7JG1 - chains C and J of the 5 polymer chains in the assembly; structure by electron microscopy, 3.30 A resolution.

== Chain C ==
Name: Igh protein
Source organism: Mus musculus
UniProt: Q99M22 (Q99M22_MOUSE); residues 113-467 here correspond to UniProt positions 125-479 (UniProt number = residue number + 12)
Chain sequence (355 residues; each row starts with the number of its first residue):
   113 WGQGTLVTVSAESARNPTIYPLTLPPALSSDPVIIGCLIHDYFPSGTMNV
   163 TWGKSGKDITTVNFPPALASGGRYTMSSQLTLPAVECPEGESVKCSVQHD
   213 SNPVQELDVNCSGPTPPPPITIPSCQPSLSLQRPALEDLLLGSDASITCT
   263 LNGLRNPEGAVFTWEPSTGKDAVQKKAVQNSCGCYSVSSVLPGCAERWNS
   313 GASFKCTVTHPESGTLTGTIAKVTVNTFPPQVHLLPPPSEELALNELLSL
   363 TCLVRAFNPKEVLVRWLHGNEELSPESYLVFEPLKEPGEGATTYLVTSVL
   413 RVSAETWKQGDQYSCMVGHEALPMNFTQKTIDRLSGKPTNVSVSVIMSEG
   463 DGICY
Not modelled in the structure: 113-236
Disulfide bonds: Cys237-Cys296, Cys261-Cys318, Cys364-Cys427

== Chain J ==
Name: Immunoglobulin J chain
Source organism: Mus musculus
UniProt: P01592 (IGJ_MOUSE); residues 1-137 here correspond to UniProt positions 23-159 (UniProt number = residue number + 22)
Chain sequence (137 residues; row label = number of the first residue in the row):
     1 DDEATILADNKCMCTRVTSRIIPSTEDPNEDIVERNIRIVVPLNNRENIS
    51 DPTSPLRRNFVYHLSDVCKKCDPVEVELEDQVVTATQSNICNEDDGVPET
   101 CYMYDRNKCYTTMVPLRYHGETKMVQAALTPDSCYPD
Not modelled in the structure: 1-2, 94-96, 137
Disulfide bonds: Cys12-Cys101, Cys71-Cys91, Cys109-Cys134
Glycans and other covalent adducts: N-acetylglucosamine (NAG) linked to Asn48
Curated features (UniProtKB/Swiss-Prot):
  - glycosylation: Asn48 (N-linked (GlcNAc...) (complex) asparagine)

== Chain C / chain J interface ==
Cross-chain cystine bridges: Cys466(C)-Cys14(J)
Residue-residue contacts (75):
  Leu253(C) with Leu78(J), hydrophobic; Gln81(J); Val83(J), hydrophobic
  Gln343(C) with Asn89(J)
  Val344(C) with Asn89(J)
  Leu379(C) with Val76(J), hydrophobic
  Glu384(C) with Glu77(J); Leu78(J); Glu79(J), hydrogen bond (side chain-backbone)
  Lys420(C) with Asn29(J), hydrogen bond (side chain-backbone); Asp31(J), salt bridge
  Met428(C) with Val76(J), hydrophobic
  Pro435(C) with Thr86(J)
  Met436(C) with Pro73(J), hydrophobic; Thr84(J); Thr86(J)
  Asn437(C) with Val83(J)
  Phe438(C) with Val83(J), hydrophobic; Thr84(J); Ala85(J); Thr86(J), hydrogen bond (backbone-side chain)
  Thr439(C) with Thr86(J), hydrogen bond
  Gln440(C) with Val76(J); Ala85(J); Thr86(J), hydrogen bond (backbone-backbone); Gln87(J)
  Lys441(C) with Gln87(J); Asn89(J)
  Arg445(C) with Ile21(J)
  Leu446(C) with Leu7(J); Ser19(J); Arg35(J), hydrogen bond (backbone-side chain)
  Ser447(C) with Arg35(J), hydrogen bond (backbone-side chain)
  Gly448(C) with Arg35(J), hydrogen bond (backbone-side chain)
  Pro450(C) with Arg35(J)
  Thr451(C) with Ile32(J); Val33(J), hydrogen bond (backbone-backbone); Glu34(J)
  Asn452(C) with Glu34(J)
  Val453(C) with Ile37(J), hydrophobic
  Ser454(C) with Arg35(J), hydrogen bond (backbone-backbone); Asn36(J); Ile37(J), hydrogen bond (backbone-backbone)
  Val455(C) with Ile37(J)
  Ser456(C) with Ile37(J), hydrogen bond (backbone-backbone); Arg38(J); Ile39(J), hydrogen bond (backbone-backbone)
  Val457(C) with Ile39(J); Val41(J), hydrophobic
  Ile458(C) with Arg38(J); Ile39(J), hydrogen bond (backbone-backbone); Val40(J); Val41(J), hydrogen bond (backbone-backbone)
  Met459(C) with Val41(J); Leu43(J), hydrophobic
  Ser460(C) with Val40(J); Val41(J), hydrogen bond (backbone-backbone); Pro42(J); Leu43(J), hydrogen bond (backbone-backbone); Met103(J)
  Asp463(C) with Tyr104(J)
  Gly464(C) with Asn45(J); Met103(J); Tyr104(J), hydrogen bond (backbone-backbone)
  Ile465(C) with Met103(J); Tyr104(J); Arg106(J); Thr130(J); Asp132(J)
  Cys466(C) with Lys11(J); Cys14(J), disulfide; Tyr104(J), hydrogen bond (backbone-backbone); Arg106(J)
  Tyr467(C) with Arg16(J); Arg106(J)
Other interface residues (no listed pair), chain C (40 interface residues in all): Pro342, His345, Asn382, Glu383, Leu434, Glu461
Other interface residues (no listed pair), chain J (43 interface residues in all): Thr5, Asn10, Asn44, Val74, Ser88
The authors on this interface:
  - pairs named by the authors: Cys466(C)-Cys14(J) (covalent link)

== Summary ==
40 residues of chain C and 43 residues of chain J are in contact; the contacts include 1 disulfide bond, 19
hydrogen bonds and 1 salt bridge. Polar pairs include Lys420(C)-Asp31(J), Glu384(C)-Glu79(J) and
Lys420(C)-Asn29(J). The paper describes a contact between Cys466(C) and Cys14(J).
Here chain C is Igh protein and chain J is Immunoglobulin J chain, both from Mus musculus. Entry 7JG1 (Dimeric
Immunoglobin A (dIgA)) was determined by electron microscopy (same publication as 7JG2).
